9E7L - chains B and C of the 23 polymer chains in the assembly; structure by electron microscopy, 3.33 A resolution.

[Chain B]
Molecule: V-type proton ATPase subunit d
Organism: Saccharomyces cerevisiae
UniProtKB: P32366 (VA0D_YEAST); residue numbers follow UniProt; this construct covers 1-345
Amino-acid sequence (345 residues; row label = number of the first residue in the row):
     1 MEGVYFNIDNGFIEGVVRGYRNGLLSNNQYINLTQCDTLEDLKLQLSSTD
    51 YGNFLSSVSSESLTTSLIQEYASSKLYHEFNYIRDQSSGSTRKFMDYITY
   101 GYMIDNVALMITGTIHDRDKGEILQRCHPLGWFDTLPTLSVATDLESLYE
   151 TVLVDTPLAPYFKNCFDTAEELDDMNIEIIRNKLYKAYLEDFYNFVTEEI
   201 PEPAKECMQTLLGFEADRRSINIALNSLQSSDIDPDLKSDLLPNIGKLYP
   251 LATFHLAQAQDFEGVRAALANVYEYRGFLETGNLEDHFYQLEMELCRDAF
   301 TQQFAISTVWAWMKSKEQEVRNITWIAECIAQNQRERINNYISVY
Curated features (UniProtKB/Swiss-Prot):
  - modified residue: Met1 (N-acetylmethionine)

[Chain C]
Molecule: V-type proton ATPase subunit c''
Organism: Saccharomyces cerevisiae
UniProtKB: P23968 (VATO_YEAST); residues 1-213 here = UniProt positions 1-213
Amino-acid sequence (213 residues; row label = number of the first residue in the row):
     1 MNKESKDDDMSLGKFSFSHFLYYLVLIVVIVYGLYKLFTGHGSDINFGKF
    51 LLRTSPYMWANLGIALCVGLSVVGAAWGIFITGSSMIGAGVRAPRITTKN
   101 LISIIFCEVVAIYGLIIAIVFSSKLTVATAENMYSKSNLYTGYSLFWAGI
   151 TVGASNLICGIAVGITGATAAISDAADSALFVKILVIEIFGSILGLLGLI
   201 VGLLMAGKASEFQ
Unresolved in the structure: 1-15
Curated features (UniProtKB/Swiss-Prot):
  - site: Glu108 (Essential for proton translocation)

[How chain B and chain C interact]
Pairs across the interface (21; chain B residue first):
  Gly3(B) with Ile81(C)
  Val4(B) with Trp77(C), hydrogen bond (backbone-side chain); Ile81(C); Ile161(C), hydrophobic
  Tyr5(B) with Trp77(C), hydrophobic
  Asn7(B) with Ile81(C); Ser84(C); Ser85(C), hydrogen bond
  Ile8(B) with Phe80(C), hydrophobic
  Phe12(B) with Gly88(C)
  Gly15(B) with Gly88(C); Ala89(C); Ile172(C)
  Val16(B) with Gly88(C)
  Arg18(B) with Ile172(C)
  Gly19(B) with Arg92(C), hydrogen bond (backbone-side chain)
  Asn22(B) with Arg92(C); Ala175(C); Ala176(C)
  Asp50(B) with Arg92(C), salt bridge
  Gln303(B) with Ile172(C)
Also at the interface, not in a pair above, chain B (17 interface residues in all): Met1, Gly11, Glu14, Phe304
Also at the interface, not in a pair above, chain C (17 interface residues in all): Ile87, Val91, Ile165, Ala168, Thr169

[Summary]
The chain B/chain C interface involves 17 residues from each chain, with 3 hydrogen bonds and 1 salt bridge.
Among the polar pairs are Asp50(B)-Arg92(C), Val4(B)-Trp77(C) and Asn7(B)-Ser85(C).
Chain B is V-type proton ATPase subunit d and chain C is V-type proton ATPase subunit c'', both from
Saccharomyces cerevisiae; the structure, Yeast V-ATPase Vo proton channel bound to nanobody 2WVA7, was
determined by electron microscopy, deposited together with 9E76 and 9MJ4.
